7S9L - chains A and P of the 4 polymer chains in the assembly; structure by X-ray diffraction, 2.05 A resolution.

# Chain A
Protein: DNA polymerase beta
From: Homo sapiens
Notes: EC 2.7.7.7, 4.2.99.-
UniProtKB: P06746 (DPOLB_HUMAN); residue numbers follow UniProt; this construct covers 1-335
Sequence (335 residues; row label = number of the first residue in the row):
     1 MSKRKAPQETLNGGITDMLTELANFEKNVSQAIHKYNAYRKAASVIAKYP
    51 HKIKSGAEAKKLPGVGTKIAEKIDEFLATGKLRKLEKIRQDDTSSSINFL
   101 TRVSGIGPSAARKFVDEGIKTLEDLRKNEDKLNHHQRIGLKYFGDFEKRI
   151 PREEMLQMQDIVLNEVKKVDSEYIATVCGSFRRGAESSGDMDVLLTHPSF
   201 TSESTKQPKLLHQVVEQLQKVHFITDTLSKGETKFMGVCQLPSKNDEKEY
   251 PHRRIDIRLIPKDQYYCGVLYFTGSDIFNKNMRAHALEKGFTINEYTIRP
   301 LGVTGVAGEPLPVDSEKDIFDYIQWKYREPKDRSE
Disordered / not traced: 1-6, 205-206
Curated features (UniProtKB/Swiss-Prot):
  - region: Arg183 to Asp192 (DNA-binding)
  - active site: Lys72 (Nucleophile)
  - binding site (K(+)): Lys60, Leu62, Val65, Thr101, Val103, Ile106
  - binding site (Na(+)): Lys60, Leu62, Val65, Thr101, Val103, Ile106
  - binding site (dATP): Arg149, Ser180, Arg183, Gly189, Asp190
  - binding site (dCTP): Arg149, Ser180, Arg183, Gly189, Asp190
  - binding site (dGTP): Arg149, Ser180, Arg183, Gly189, Asp190, Asp192
  - binding site (dTTP): Arg149, Ser180, Arg183, Gly189, Asp190
  - binding site (Mg(2+)): Asp190, Asp192, Asp256
  - modified residue: Lys72 (N6-acetyllysine), Arg83 (Omega-N-methylarginine), Arg152 (Omega-N-methylarginine)
  - cross-link (Glycyl lysine isopeptide (Lys-Gly)): Lys41 (interchain with G-Cter in ubiquitin), Lys61 (interchain with G-Cter in ubiquitin), Lys81 (interchain with G-Cter in ubiquitin)
  - natural variant: Leu22 (L22P: Found in a gastric cancer sample; uncertain significance), Tyr39 (Y39C: Found in a gastric cancer sample; uncertain significance), Gly118 (G118V: Decreased DNA-directed DNA polymerase activity), Arg137 (R137Q: Decreased function in base-excision repair), Arg149 (R149I: Decreased DNA-directed DNA polymerase activity), Asp160 (D160N: Found in a gastric cancer sample; uncertain significance), Cys239 (C239R: Found in a gastric cancer sample; uncertain significance), Lys289 (K289M: Found in a colon cancer sample; uncertain significance), Asn294 (N294D: Found in a gastric cancer sample; uncertain significance), Glu295 (E295K: Found in a gastric cancer sample; uncertain significance)
  - mutagenesis: Phe25 (F25W: No effect on 5'-dRP lyase activity. Decreased ssDNA binding), His34 (H34G: Decreased 5'-dRP lyase activity. Decreased ssDNA binding), Lys35 (K35A: Decreased 5'-dRP lyase activity. Decreased ssDNA binding. Loss of 5'-dRP lyase activity; when associated with A-68 and A-72. Decreased ssDNA binding; when associated with A-68 and A-72 ...), Tyr39 (Y39F: No effect on 5'-dRP lyase activity; Y39Q: Abolishes DNA polymerase and 5'-dRP lyase activity), Lys41 (K41R: Abolishes ubiquitination; when associated with R-61 and R-81), Lys60 (K60A: Decreased 5'-dRP lyase activity. Decreased ssDNA binding), Lys61 (K61R: Abolishes ubiquitination; when associated with R-41 and R-81), Lys68 (K68A: No effect on 5'-dRP lyase activity. Decreased ssDNA binding. Loss of 5'-dRP lyase activity; when associated with A-35 and A-72. Decreased ssDNA binding; when associated with A-35 and A-72 ...), Glu71 (E71Q: No effect on 5'-dRP lyase activity. No effect on structure shown by circular dichroism. No effect on ssDNA binding), Lys72 (K72A: Severely reduced 5'-dRP lyase activity. Does not affect ssDNA binding. Loss of 5'-dRP lyase activity; when associated with A-35 and A-68. Decreased ssDNA binding ...), Glu75 (E75A: Slightly decreased 5'-dRP lyase activity. Decreased ssDNA binding. No effect on structure shown by circular dichroism), Lys81 (K81R: Abolishes ubiquitination; when associated with R-41 and R-61), 5 further mutagenesis entries in UniProt
Bound ions: Na+ site 1: Ser30, Ser171; Na+ site 2: Lys60, Leu62, Val65 (shared with 1 residue of chain D); Na+ site 3: Thr101, Val103, Ile106 (shared with DG9(P) of chain P); Na+ site 4 near Thr101 (its only coordinating residue here)

# Chain P
Molecule: 10-nt DNA strand
Sequence (10 nucleotides; numbered 1 to 10; the number before each row is that of its first residue):
     1 GCTCATGCGC
Bound ions: Na+: DG9 (shared with Thr101(A), Val103(A), Ile106(A) of chain A)

# How chain A and chain P interact
Contacting residue pairs (15):
  Val103(A) - DG9(P)  phosphate contact
  Ser104(A) - DG9(P)  phosphate contact
  Gly105(A) - DC8(P)  sugar contact
  Gly105(A) - DG9(P)  hydrogen bond to the phosphate
  Ile106(A) - DG9(P)  phosphate contact
  Gly107(A) - DC8(P)  hydrogen bond to the phosphate
  Gly107(A) - DG9(P)  phosphate contact
  Pro108(A) - DC8(P)  phosphate contact
  Ser109(A) - DG7(P)  phosphate contact
  Ser109(A) - DC8(P)  hydrogen bond to the phosphate
  Ala110(A) - DC8(P)  hydrogen bond to the phosphate
  His135(A) - DG9(P)  sugar contact
  Met236(A) - DG9(P)  phosphate contact
  Arg254(A) - DC10(P)  salt bridge to the phosphate
  Asp256(A) - DC10(P)  sugar contact
Also at the interface, not in a pair above, chain A (13 interface residues in all): Asp190

# Overview
13 residues of chain A and 4 residues of chain P are in contact; the contacts include 4 hydrogen bonds and 1
salt bridge. Among the polar pairs are Gly105(A)-DG9(P), Gly107(A)-DC8(P) and Ser109(A)-DC8(P).
Chain A is DNA polymerase beta (Homo sapiens) and chain P is a 10-nt DNA strand; the structure, Crystal
Structure of DNA Polymerase Beta with Ring open intermediate Fapy-dG base-paired with a dC, was determined by
X-ray diffraction (same publication as 7S9J, 7S9K, 7S9M, 7S9N, 7S9O, 7S9P and 7S9Q).
